PDB entry 7O0W | electron microscopy, 2.47 A resolution | chains M and ak of the 87 polymer chains in the assembly

Chain M:
Protein: RC-M
From: Gemmatimonas phototrophica
Chain sequence (367 residues; each row starts with the number of its first residue):
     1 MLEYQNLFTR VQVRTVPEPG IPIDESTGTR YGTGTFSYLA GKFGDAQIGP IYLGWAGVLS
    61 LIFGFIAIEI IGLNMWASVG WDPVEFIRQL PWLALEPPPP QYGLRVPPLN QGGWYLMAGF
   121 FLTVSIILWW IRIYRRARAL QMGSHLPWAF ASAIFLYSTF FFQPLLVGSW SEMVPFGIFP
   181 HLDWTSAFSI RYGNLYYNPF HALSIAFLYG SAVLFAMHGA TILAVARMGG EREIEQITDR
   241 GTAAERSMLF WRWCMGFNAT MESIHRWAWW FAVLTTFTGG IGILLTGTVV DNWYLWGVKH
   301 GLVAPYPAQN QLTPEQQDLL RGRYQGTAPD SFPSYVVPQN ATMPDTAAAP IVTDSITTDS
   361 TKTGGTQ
Disordered / not traced: 1, 338-367
Covalently attached groups: alpha-D-mannopyranose (MAN) linked to S331
Ion coordination: Fe ion: H218, E233, H265 (shared with 2 residues of chain L)
Residues lining bound ligands:
  - 0V9 ((19R,22S)-25-amino-22-hydroxy-22-oxido-16-oxo-17,21,23-trioxa-22lambda~5~-phosphapentacosan-19-yl (9Z)-hexadec-9-enoate), molecule 1: L104, F120, T123, V124, F155, S158, F161, F162, L165, L166, L284
  - 0V9, molecule 2: F277, I281, L285, V289
  - bacteriochlorophyll a (BCL), molecule 1: I68, I71, L122, I126, F150, A153, I154, L156, Y157, F160, F176, W184, T185, S186, F188, S189, N194, L195, Y196, H201, S204, I205, L208, Y209, T275, T276, G279, G280, G282, I283
  - bacteriochlorophyll a (BCL), molecule 2: L90, Y157, F160, V174, I178, H181, L182, W184, T185
  - bacteriochlorophyll a (BCL), molecule 3: T185, Y196, Y209
  - bacteriochlorophyll a (BCL), molecule 4: Y196, A202, I205, A206, Y209, G210, V213, F271
  - bacteriopheophytin a (BPH), molecule 1: V58, S60, L61, I62, G64, F65, I68, L122, S125, I126, W129, I133, L146, A149, F150, A153, A272, V273, T276
  - bacteriopheophytin a (BPH), molecule 2: Y209, A212, V213, A216, M217, W251, C254, M255
  - tetramyristoyl-cardiolipin (CD4; (2R,5R,11R,14R)-5,8,11-trihydroxy-5,11-dioxido-17-oxo-2,14-bis(tetradecanoyloxy)-4,6,10,12,16-pentaoxa-5,11-diphosphatriacont-1-yl tetradecanoate), molecule 1: W55, F120, V124, I127, L128, W130, I131, Y134, R135, F162
  - tetramyristoyl-cardiolipin (CD4), molecule 2: R138, G143, S144, H145, W148, A151, S152, F155, R266, W269, W270, F277
  - tetramyristoyl-cardiolipin (CD4), molecule 3: R252, M255, G256, F257, W267, F271
  - spirilloxanthin (CRT): I68, E69, I71, G72, L73, M75, W76, F86, Y115, L116, G119, F120, T123, Y157, F160, F161, W170, M173, V174, P175, F176, G177, I178, H181
  - alpha-D-mannopyranose / alpha-L-rhamnopyranose / V75: T327, A328, P329, D330, P333, S334, Y335
  - menaquinone 8 (MQ8), molecule 1: P83, V84, I87
  - menaquinone 8 (MQ8), molecule 2: L214, M217, H218, T221, A244, S247, M248, W251, M255, F257, N258, A259, T260, M261, I264, W267, F271
  - phosphatidylglycerol (PGW; (1R)-2-{[(S)-{[(2S)-2,3-dihydroxypropyl]oxy}(hydroxy)phosphoryl]oxy}-1-[(hexadecanoyloxy)methyl]ethyl (9Z)-octadec-9-enoate): P199, A202, L203, W296, H300, G301, L302

Chain ak:
Protein: LHC domain-containing protein
From: Gemmatimonas phototrophica
UniProt: A0A143BHS7 (A0A143BHS7_9BACT); residue numbers follow UniProt; this construct covers 1-71
Chain sequence (71 residues; each row starts with the number of its first residue):
     1 MHRIWLMYDP RRVMVALVGF LAVLALVIHF VLLSSQRYSW IENGTLGADQ APVGASAPAA
    61 AAEMSPLPPG R
Modified / non-standard residues: M1 (N-formylmethionine; FME)
Residues lining bound ligands:
  - bacteriochlorophyll a (BCL), molecule 1: L17, F20, I28
  - bacteriochlorophyll a (BCL), molecule 2: V18, L21, A22, A25, H29, L32, Y38, W40
  - bacteriochlorophyll a (BCL), molecule 3: L21, L24, A25, I28, H29, L32, Y38
  - V7N ((2E,4E,6E,10E,12E,14E,16E,18E,20E,22Z,24E,26E,28E)-23-methanoyl-31-methoxy-2,6,10,14,19,27,31-heptamethyl-dotriaconta-2,4,6,10,12,14,16,18,20,22,24,26,28-tridecaenoic acid), molecule 1: M1, R3, I4, M7
  - V7N, molecule 2: M14, L17, F20, L21, L24, V27, I28
  - V7N, molecule 3: A25, L26, H29, F30

Interface between chain M and chain ak:
Residue-residue contacts - 44 pairs, chain M then chain ak:
  T29(M) with R12(ak), hydrogen bond
  Y31(M) with R12(ak)
  L59(M) with V15(ak); G19(ak)
  I62(M) with A16(ak); V23(ak), hydrophobic
  F63(M) with V23(ak), hydrophobic
  I66(M) with V23(ak), hydrophobic
  P99(M) with A62(ak); E63(ak)
  P100(M) with E63(ak); S65(ak); P66(ak); P68(ak)
  Q101(M) with A61(ak); A62(ak), hydrogen bond (side chain-backbone); S65(ak)
  Y102(M) with A61(ak)
  V106(M) with L33(ak); S34(ak)
  P107(M) with S34(ak), hydrogen bond (backbone-side chain)
  P108(M) with S34(ak)
  L109(M) with S34(ak), hydrogen bond (backbone-backbone)
  N110(M) with P58(ak)
  Q111(M) with P58(ak); A59(ak); A60(ak), hydrogen bond (side chain-backbone); A61(ak), hydrogen bond (side chain-backbone); E63(ak), hydrogen bond
  G113(M) with S34(ak)
  W114(M) with V31(ak), hydrophobic
  M117(M) with F30(ak), hydrophobic; V31(ak), hydrophobic
  F120(M) with F30(ak), hydrophobic
  F121(M) with L26(ak), hydrophobic; V27(ak), hydrophobic
  V167(M) with L67(ak)
  S169(M) with L67(ak)
  E172(M) with L67(ak)
  Q325(M) with M64(ak); P66(ak)
  T327(M) with M64(ak); S65(ak)
  A328(M) with M64(ak)
Other interface residues (no listed pair), chain M (33 interface residues in all): W55, V58, G103, G168, S171, G326
Other interface residues (no listed pair), chain ak (26 interface residues in all): F20, Q36, S39, A57

In short:
33 residues of chain M face 26 of chain ak across their interface, with 7 hydrogen bonds. Polar pairs include
T29(M)-R12(ak), Q101(M)-A62(ak) and P107(M)-S34(ak).
Here chain M is RC-M and chain ak is LHC domain-containing protein, both from Gemmatimonas phototrophica.
Entry 7O0W (Cryo-EM structure of the RC-dLH complex (model_1b) from Gemmatimonas phototrophica at 2.47 A) was
determined by electron microscopy (same publication as 7O0U, 7O0V and 7O0X).
